PDB entry 7TU9 | electron microscopy, 3.00 A resolution | chains A and E of the 5 polymer chains in the assembly

[Chain A]
Molecule: Glycine receptor subunit alphaZ1
Organism: Danio rerio
Reference sequence: O93430 (GLRA1_DANRE); residue numbers follow UniProt; this construct covers 1-444
Chain sequence (458 residues; numbered 1 to 458; the number before each row is that of its first residue):
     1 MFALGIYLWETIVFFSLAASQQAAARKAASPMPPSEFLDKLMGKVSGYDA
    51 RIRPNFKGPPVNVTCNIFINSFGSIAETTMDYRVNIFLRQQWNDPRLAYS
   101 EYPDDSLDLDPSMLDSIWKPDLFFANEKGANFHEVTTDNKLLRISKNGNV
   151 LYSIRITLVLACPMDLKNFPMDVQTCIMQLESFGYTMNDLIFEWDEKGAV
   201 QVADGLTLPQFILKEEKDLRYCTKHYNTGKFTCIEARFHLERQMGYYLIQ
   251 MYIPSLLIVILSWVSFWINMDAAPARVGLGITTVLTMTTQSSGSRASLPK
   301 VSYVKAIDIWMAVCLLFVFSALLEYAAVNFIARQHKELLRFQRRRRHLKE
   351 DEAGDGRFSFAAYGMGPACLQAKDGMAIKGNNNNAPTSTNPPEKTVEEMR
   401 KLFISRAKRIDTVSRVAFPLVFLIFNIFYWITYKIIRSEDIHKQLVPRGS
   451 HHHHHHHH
Not modelled in the structure: 1-32, 337-398, 436-458
Differences from the reference sequence: expression tag (445-458)
UniProt features mapped onto this chain:
  - binding site (glycine): Arg89, Ser153, Thr228
  - binding site (Zn(2+)): Glu216, Asp218, His239
  - binding site (strychnine): Tyr226 to Phe231
  - site: Leu285 (Important for obstruction of the ion pore in the closed conformation)
  - glycosylation: Asn62 (N-linked (GlcNAc...) asparagine)
Covalent attachments: N-acetylglucosamine (NAG) linked to Asn62
Small-molecule neighbours:
  - PIO ([(2R)-2-octanoyloxy-3-[oxidanyl-[(1R,2R,3S,4R,5R,6S)-2,3,6-tris(oxidanyl)-4,5-diphosphonooxy-cyclohexyl]oxy-phosphoryl]oxy-propyl] octanoate), molecule 1: Ile260, Val264, Trp267
  - PIO, molecule 2: Trp267, Arg415, Pro419
  - PIO, molecule 3: Ser320, Leu323, Glu324, Ala327, Ile410
  - 1,2-dimyristoyl-sn-glycero-3-phosphocholine (PX4), molecule 1: Leu316, Phe317, Ser320, Arg409, Ile410, Val413, Ser414, Ala417, Phe418, Val421
  - 1,2-dimyristoyl-sn-glycero-3-phosphocholine (PX4), molecule 2: Ala326, Ala327, Phe330, Ile331
  - strychnine (SY9), molecule 1: Phe68, Phe87, Arg89, Leu141, Arg143, Leu151, Ser153
  - strychnine (SY9), molecule 2: Phe183, Gly184, Tyr226, Thr228, Phe231
What the authors report for this chain:
  - binding site for strychnine: Phe87, Arg89, Phe231
  - post-translational modification sites: Asn62

[Chain E]
Molecule: Glycine receptor beta subunit 2
Organism: Danio rerio
Reference sequence: Q6DC22 (Q6DC22_DANRE); the construct has insertions or renumbered stretches relative to UniProt, so the offset changes along the chain: -80 to -52 = UniProt 1-29; 30-494 = UniProt 30-494
Chain sequence (591 residues; each row starts with the number of its first residue; numbers below 1 keep their minus sign (Met-80 is residue -80)):
   -80 MKALKVIFMLLIICLWMEGGFTKEKSAKKWSHPQFEKGGGSGGGSGGGSW
   -30 SHPQFEKGGGSGGGSGGGSWSHPQFEKGGGSGGGSGGGSWSHPQFEKENL
    20 YFQGEKSAKKGKKKGKQVYCPSQLSSEDLARVPANSTSNILNKLLITYDP
    70 RIRPNFKGIPVEDRVNIFINSFGSIQETTMDYRVNIFLRQRWNDPRLRLP
   120 QDFKSDSLTVDPKMFKCLWKPDLFFANEKSANFHDVTQENILLFIFRNGD
   170 VLISMRLSVTLSCPLDLTLFPMDTQRCKMQLESFGYTTDDLQFMWQSGDP
   220 VQMDEIALPQFDIKQEDIEYGNCTKYYAGTGYYTCVEVIFTLRRQVGFYM
   270 MGVYAPTLLIVVLSWLSFWINPDASAARVPLGILSVLSLSSECTSLASEL
   320 PKVSYVKAIDIWLIACLLFGFASLVEYAVVQVMLNSPKLLEAERAKIATK
   370 EKAEGKTPAKNTINGMGSTPIHVSTLQVTETRCKKVCTSKSDLRTNDFSI
   420 VGSLPRDFELSNFDCYGKPIEVGSAFSKSQAKNNKKPPPPKPVIPSAAKR
   470 IDLYARALFPFSFLFFNVIYWSVYLENLYFQGTETSQVAPA
Not modelled in the structure: -80 to 39, 356-465, 495-510
Differences from the reference sequence: insertion (-51 to 29); expression tag (495-510)
Cystine bridges: Cys182-Cys196
Covalent attachments: N-acetylglucosamine (NAG) linked to Asn54, Asn241
Small-molecule neighbours:
  - PIO ([(2R)-2-octanoyloxy-3-[oxidanyl-[(1R,2R,3S,4R,5R,6S)-2,3,6-tris(oxidanyl)-4,5-diphosphonooxy-cyclohexyl]oxy-phosphoryl]oxy-propyl] octanoate), molecule 1: Glu345, Arg469, Ile470, Tyr473
  - PIO, molecule 2: Ala347, Val348, Val351
  - PIO, molecule 3: Pro479, Phe480, Leu483
  - 1,2-dimyristoyl-sn-glycero-3-phosphocholine (PX4): Trp284, Leu285, Trp288
  - strychnine (SY9), molecule 1: Phe87, Phe106, Arg108, Leu161, Phe163, Leu171, Ser173
  - strychnine (SY9), molecule 2: Phe203, Gly204, Tyr246, Thr249, Tyr252
What the authors report for this chain:
  - binding site for strychnine: Phe106, Arg108, Phe203, Tyr246, Tyr252
  - post-translational modification sites: Asn54, Asn241

[Chain A / chain E interface]
Pairs across the interface - 63 pairs, chain A then chain E:
  Lys44(A) - Val51(E)
  Ser46(A) - Val51(E)
  Gly47(A) - Val51(E)
  Asp49(A) - Ser55(E)  hydrogen bond
  Asp49(A) - Thr56(E)  hydrogen bond
  Arg51(A) - Thr56(E)
  Arg51(A) - Thr128(E)
  Arg51(A) - Asp130(E)  salt bridge
  Arg51(A) - Pro131(E)
  Ile52(A) - Ser55(E)
  Ile52(A) - Thr56(E)
  Met80(A) - Ala226(E)
  Met80(A) - Pro228(E)  hydrophobic
  Lys119(A) - Gln157(E)
  Leu122(A) - Thr156(E)  hydrogen bond (backbone-side chain)
  Phe123(A) - Val155(E)  hydrophobic
  Phe123(A) - Arg175(E)
  Phe124(A) - Val155(E)  hydrophobic
  Phe124(A) - Arg175(E)
  Ala125(A) - Arg175(E)
  Glu127(A) - His153(E)  salt bridge
  Glu127(A) - Val155(E)
  Glu127(A) - Arg175(E)  salt bridge
  Ala130(A) - Val155(E)  hydrophobic
  Phe132(A) - Asp154(E)
  Phe132(A) - Val155(E)
  Leu158(A) - Val155(E)  hydrophobic
  Phe183(A) - Asn159(E)
  Phe183(A) - Leu161(E)  hydrophobic
  Pro274(A) - Ala295(E)
  Val277(A) - Ala296(E)
  Ile281(A) - Leu282(E)  hydrophobic
  Ile281(A) - Leu300(E)  hydrophobic
  Ile281(A) - Leu303(E)  hydrophobic
  Thr282(A) - Leu303(E)
  Val284(A) - Ile279(E)  hydrophobic
  Leu285(A) - Leu303(E)  hydrophobic
  Leu285(A) - Leu306(E)  hydrophobic
  Leu285(A) - Ser307(E)
  Ser292(A) - Ser314(E)
  Arg295(A) - Phe267(E)
  Arg295(A) - Gly271(E)  hydrogen bond (side chain-backbone)
  Arg295(A) - Val272(E)
  Arg295(A) - Leu315(E)
  Lys300(A) - Glu318(E)
  Val301(A) - Phe267(E)
  Ser302(A) - Pro228(E)
  Ser302(A) - Gln229(E)  hydrogen bond (side chain-backbone)
  Ser302(A) - Gln264(E)  hydrogen bond
  Ser302(A) - Gly266(E)
  Ser302(A) - Phe267(E)  hydrogen bond (backbone-backbone)
  Tyr303(A) - Gln264(E)
  Tyr303(A) - Phe267(E)
  Val304(A) - Gly266(E)
  Val304(A) - Met270(E)  hydrophobic
  Asp308(A) - Phe267(E)
  Asp308(A) - Met270(E)
  Phe319(A) - Leu282(E)  hydrophobic
  Leu322(A) - Leu282(E)  hydrophobic
  Leu322(A) - Leu285(E)  hydrophobic
  Ala326(A) - Leu285(E)  hydrophobic
  Arg333(A) - Trp288(E)  hydrogen bond (side chain-backbone)
  Arg333(A) - Asn290(E)
Interface residues without a listed pair, chain A (53 interface residues in all): Val45, Glu77, Thr78, Pro120, Asp121, Lys128, Gly129, Ile154, Ile156, Met164, Gly184, Ala273, Lys305, Ile309, Ala312, Leu315, Asn329, Phe330
Interface residues without a listed pair, chain E (48 interface residues in all): Ser90, Asn104, Phe106, Val129, Ile160, Leu227, Tyr268, Pro275, Leu278, Ile289, Ser304
The authors on this interface:
  - residue pairs: Lys300(A)-Glu318(E)

[Overview]
53 residues of chain A and 48 residues of chain E are in contact; the contacts include 8 hydrogen bonds and 3
salt bridges. Polar pairs include Arg51(A)-Asp130(E), Glu127(A)-His153(E) and Glu127(A)-Arg175(E). The paper
describes a contact between Lys300(A) and Glu318(E). From the paper: a binding site for strychnine at
Phe87(A), Arg89(A) and Phe106(E) among others; modification sites Asn62(A) and Asn54(E) among others.
Here chain A is Glycine receptor subunit alphaZ1 and chain E is Glycine receptor beta subunit 2, both from
Danio rerio. Entry 7TU9 (Alpha1/BetaB Heteromeric Glycine Receptor in Strychnine-Bound State) was determined
by electron microscopy, deposited together with 7TVI and 8FE1.
